Entry 7F8B (X-ray diffraction, 2.25 A resolution); this record covers chain A.

[Chain A]
Molecule: Erm(38)
Source organism: Mycolicibacterium smegmatis
Reference sequence: Q79N53 (Q79N53_MYCSM); residues 1-261 here = UniProt positions 1-261
Chain sequence (261 residues; numbered 1 to 261; the number before each row is that of its first residue):
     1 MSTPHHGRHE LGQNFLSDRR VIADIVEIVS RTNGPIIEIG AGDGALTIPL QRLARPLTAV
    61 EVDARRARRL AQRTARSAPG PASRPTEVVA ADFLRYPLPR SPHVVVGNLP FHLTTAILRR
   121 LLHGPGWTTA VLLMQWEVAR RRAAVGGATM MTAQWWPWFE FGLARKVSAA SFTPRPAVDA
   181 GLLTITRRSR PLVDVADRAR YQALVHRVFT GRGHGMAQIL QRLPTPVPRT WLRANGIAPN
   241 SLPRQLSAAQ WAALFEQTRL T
Not modelled in the structure: 1-12, 83-84, 260-261
Small-molecule neighbours:
  - S-adenosylmethionine (SAM): Gln13, Asn14, Phe15, Leu16, Glu38, Gly40, Ala41, Gly42, Ala45, Val60, Glu61, Val62, Asp63, Arg66, Ala91, Asp92, Phe93, Asn108, Leu109, Pro110, Leu113
  - succinic acid (SIN): Arg20, Arg165, Ser168
Reported in the primary citation:
  - binding site for S-adenosylmethionine: Phe15, Gly40, Ala41, Gly42, Glu61, Val62, Asp92, Phe93, Asn108, Pro110
  - catalytic residues: Phe111 (from molecular simulation)
  - mutagenesis - E61K, R119A, R140A, R141A, R142A: decreased catalytic activity
  - mutagenesis - R31A, K166A: unchanged catalytic activity
  - mutagenesis - R119A: unchanged binding to 32-mer RNA substrate

[Summary]
Bound to chain A: S-adenosylmethionine and succinic acid. The paper reports the catalytic residue Phe111;
E61K, R119A and R140A, among others, reduce catalytic activity; 7 substitutions were tested in all.
Chain A is Erm(38) (Mycolicibacterium smegmatis); the structure, Crystal structure of rRNA methyltransferase
Erm38 in complex with SAM, was determined by X-ray diffraction together with 7F8A and 7F8C from the same
study.
